PDB entry 5OQM | electron microscopy, 5.80 A resolution (low resolution: residue-level contacts below are approximate; hydrogen-bond / salt-bridge calls are withheld) | chains A and B of the 46 polymer chains in the assembly

# Chain A
Molecule: DNA-directed RNA polymerase II subunit RPB1
From: Saccharomyces cerevisiae (strain ATCC 204508 / S288c)
Notes: EC 2.7.7.6
UniProtKB: P04050 (RPB1_YEAST); residues 1-1733 here = UniProt positions 1-1733
Sequence (1733 residues; each row starts with the number of its first residue):
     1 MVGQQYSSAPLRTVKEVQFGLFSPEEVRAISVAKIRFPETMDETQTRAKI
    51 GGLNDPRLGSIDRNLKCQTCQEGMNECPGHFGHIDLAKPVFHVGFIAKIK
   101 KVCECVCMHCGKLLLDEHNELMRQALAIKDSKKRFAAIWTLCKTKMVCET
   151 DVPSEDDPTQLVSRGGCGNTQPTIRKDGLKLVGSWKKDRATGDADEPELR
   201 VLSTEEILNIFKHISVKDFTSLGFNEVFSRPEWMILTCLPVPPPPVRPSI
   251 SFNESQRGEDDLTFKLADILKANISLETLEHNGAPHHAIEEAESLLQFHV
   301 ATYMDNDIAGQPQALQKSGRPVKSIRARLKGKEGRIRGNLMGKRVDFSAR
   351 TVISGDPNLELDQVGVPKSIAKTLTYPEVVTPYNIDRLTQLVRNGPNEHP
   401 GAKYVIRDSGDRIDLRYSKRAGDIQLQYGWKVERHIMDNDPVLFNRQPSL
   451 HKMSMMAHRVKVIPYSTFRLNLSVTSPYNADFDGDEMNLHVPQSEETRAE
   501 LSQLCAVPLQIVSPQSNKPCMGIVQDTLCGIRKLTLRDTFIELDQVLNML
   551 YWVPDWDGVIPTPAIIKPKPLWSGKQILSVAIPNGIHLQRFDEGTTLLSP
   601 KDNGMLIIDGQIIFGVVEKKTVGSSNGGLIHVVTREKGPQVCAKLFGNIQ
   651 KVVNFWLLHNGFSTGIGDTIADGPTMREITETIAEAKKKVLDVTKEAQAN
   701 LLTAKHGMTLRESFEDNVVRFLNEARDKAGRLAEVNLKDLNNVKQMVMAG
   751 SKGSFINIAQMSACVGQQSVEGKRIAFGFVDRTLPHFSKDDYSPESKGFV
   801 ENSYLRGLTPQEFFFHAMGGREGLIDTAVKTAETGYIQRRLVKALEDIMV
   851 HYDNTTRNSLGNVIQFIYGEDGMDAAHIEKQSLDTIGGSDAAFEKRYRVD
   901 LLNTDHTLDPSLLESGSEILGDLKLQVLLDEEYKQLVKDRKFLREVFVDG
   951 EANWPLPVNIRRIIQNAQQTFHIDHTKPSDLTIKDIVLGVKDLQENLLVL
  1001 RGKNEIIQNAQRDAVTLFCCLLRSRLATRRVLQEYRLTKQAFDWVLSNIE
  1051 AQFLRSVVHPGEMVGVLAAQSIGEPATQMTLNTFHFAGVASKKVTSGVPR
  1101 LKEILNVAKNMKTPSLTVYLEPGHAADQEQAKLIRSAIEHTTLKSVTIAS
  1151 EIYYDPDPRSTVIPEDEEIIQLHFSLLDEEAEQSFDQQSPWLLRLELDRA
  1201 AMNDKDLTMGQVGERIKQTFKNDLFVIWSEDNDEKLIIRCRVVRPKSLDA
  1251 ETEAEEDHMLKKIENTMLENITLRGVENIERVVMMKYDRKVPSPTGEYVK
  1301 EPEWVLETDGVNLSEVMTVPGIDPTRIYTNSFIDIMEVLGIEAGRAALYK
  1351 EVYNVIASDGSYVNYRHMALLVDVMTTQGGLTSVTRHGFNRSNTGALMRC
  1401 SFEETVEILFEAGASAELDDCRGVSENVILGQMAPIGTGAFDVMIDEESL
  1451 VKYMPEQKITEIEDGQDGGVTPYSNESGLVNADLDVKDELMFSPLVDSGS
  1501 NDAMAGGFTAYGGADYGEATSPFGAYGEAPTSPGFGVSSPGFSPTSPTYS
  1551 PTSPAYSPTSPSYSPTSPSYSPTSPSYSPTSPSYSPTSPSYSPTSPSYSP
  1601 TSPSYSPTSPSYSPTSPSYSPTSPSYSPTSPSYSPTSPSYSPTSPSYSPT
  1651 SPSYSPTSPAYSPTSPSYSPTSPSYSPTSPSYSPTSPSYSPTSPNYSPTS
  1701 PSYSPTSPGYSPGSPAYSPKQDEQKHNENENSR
Not modelled in the structure: 1-2, 155-163, 188-196, 1080-1092, 1176-1186, 1244-1253, 1453-1733
Bound ions: Zn2+ site 1: C67, C70, C77, H80; Zn2+ site 2: C107, C110, C148, C167; Mg2+: D481, D485
Swiss-Prot annotation at these positions:
  - region: P248 to D260 (Lid loop), N306 to K323 (Rudder loop), P810 to E822 (Bridging helix)
  - binding site (Zn(2+)): C67, C70, C77, H80, C107, C110, C148, C167
  - binding site (Mg(2+)): D481, D483, D485
  - modified residue: T1471 (Phosphothreonine)
  - cross-link (Glycyl lysine isopeptide (Lys-Gly)): K695 (interchain with G-Cter in ubiquitin), K1246 (interchain with G-Cter in ubiquitin), K1350 (interchain with G-Cter in ubiquitin)
  - natural variant: S1653 to P1659 (deletion: In strain: A364A)
  - mutagenesis: K1246 (K1246R: Impairs ubiquitination during transcription stress)

# Chain B
Molecule: DNA-directed RNA polymerase II subunit RPB2
From: Saccharomyces cerevisiae (strain ATCC 204508 / S288c)
Notes: EC 2.7.7.6
UniProtKB: P08518 (RPB2_YEAST); residues 1-1224 here = UniProt positions 1-1224
Sequence (1224 residues; numbered 1 to 1224; the number before each row is that of its first residue):
     1 MSDLANSEKYYDEDPYGFEDESAPITAEDSWAVISAFFREKGLVSQQLDS
    51 FNQFVDYTLQDIICEDSTLILEQLAQHTTESDNISRKYEISFGKIYVTKP
   101 MVNESDGVTHALYPQEARLRNLTYSSGLFVDVKKRTYEAIDVPGRELKYE
   151 LIAEESEDDSESGKVFIGRLPIMLRSKNCYLSEATESDLYKLKECPFDMG
   201 GYFIINGSEKVLIAQERSAGNIVQVFKKAAPSPISHVAEIRSALEKGSRF
   251 ISTLQVKLYGREGSSARTIKATLPYIKQDIPIVIIFRALGIIPDGEILEH
   301 ICYDVNDWQMLEMLKPCVEDGFVIQDRETALDFIGRRGTALGIKKEKRIQ
   351 YAKDILQKEFLPHITQLEGFESRKAFFLGYMINRLLLCALDRKDQDDRDH
   401 FGKKRLDLAGPLLAQLFKTLFKKLTKDIFRYMQRTVEEAHDFNMKLAINA
   451 KTITSGLKYALATGNWGEQKKAMSSRAGVSQVLNRYTYSSTLSHLRRTNT
   501 PIGRDGKLAKPRQLHNTHWGLVCPAETPEGQACGLVKNLSLMSCISVGTD
   551 PMPIITFLSEWGMEPLEDYVPHQSPDATRVFVNGVWHGVHRNPARLMETL
   601 RTLRRKGDINPEVSMIRDIREKELKIFTDAGRVYRPLFIVEDDESLGHKE
   651 LKVRKGHIAKLMATEYQDIEGGFEDVEEYTWSSLLNEGLVEYIDAEEEES
   701 ILIAMQPEDLEPAEANEENDLDVDPAKRIRVSHHATTFTHCEIHPSMILG
   751 VAASIIPFPDHNQSPRNTYQSAMGKQAMGVFLTNYNVRMDTMANILYYPQ
   801 KPLGTTRAMEYLKFRELPAGQNAIVAIACYSGYNQEDSMIMNQSSIDRGL
   851 FRSLFFRSYMDQEKKYGMSITETFEKPQRTNTLRMKHGTYDKLDDDGLIA
   901 PGVRVSGEDVIIGKTTPISPDEEELGQRTAYHSKRDASTPLRSTENGIVD
   951 QVLVTTNQDGLKFVKVRVRTTKIPQIGDKFASRHGQKGTIGITYRREDMP
  1001 FTAEGIVPDLIINPHAIPSRMTVAHLIECLLSKVAALSGNEGDASPFTDI
  1051 TVEGISKLLREHGYQSRGFEVMYNGHTGKKLMAQIFFGPTYYQRLRHMVD
  1101 DKIHARARGPMQVLTRQPVEGRSRDGGLRFGEMERDCMIAHGAASFLKER
  1151 LMEASDAFRVHICGICGLMTVIAKLNHNQFECKGCDNKIDIYQIHIPYAA
  1201 KLLFQELMAMNITPRLYTDRSRDF
Not modelled in the structure: 1-19, 77-83, 139-146, 152-162, 468-473, 503-508, 669-674, 715-722, 1224
Bound ions: Zn2+: C1163, C1166, C1182, C1185

# How chain A and chain B interact
Contacting residue pairs - 371 pairs, chain A then chain B:
  Q4(A) - A1157(B)
  Q4(A) - F1158(B)
  Q4(A) - R1159(B)
  Q5(A) - R1159(B)
  Q5(A) - L1175(B)
  Q5(A) - N1176(B)
  Y6(A) - L1175(B)
  S7(A) - R1159(B)
  S7(A) - H1161(B)
  S7(A) - F1180(B)
  S7(A) - Q1193(B)
  S8(A) - N1178(B)
  A9(A) - I1191(B)
  A9(A) - Q1193(B)
  P10(A) - I1191(B)
  P10(A) - Y1192(B)
  P10(A) - Q1193(B)
  L11(A) - Q1193(B)
  L11(A) - H1195(B)
  R12(A) - Y1192(B)
  R12(A) - Q1193(B)
  R12(A) - I1194(B)
  R12(A) - T1218(B)
  T13(A) - T1218(B)
  V14(A) - I1194(B)
  V14(A) - L1216(B)
  K15(A) - Y1217(B)
  K15(A) - T1218(B)
  K15(A) - R1220(B)
  E16(A) - R1215(B)
  E16(A) - L1216(B)
  E16(A) - Y1217(B)
  E16(A) - D1219(B)
  E16(A) - R1220(B)
  E16(A) - S1221(B)
  E16(A) - R1222(B)
  V17(A) - R1215(B)
  V17(A) - L1216(B)
  Q18(A) - T1213(B)
  Q18(A) - P1214(B)
  Q18(A) - R1215(B)
  F19(A) - T1213(B)
  G20(A) - I1212(B)
  G20(A) - T1213(B)
  L21(A) - N1211(B)
  L21(A) - T1213(B)
  F22(A) - L1168(B)
  F22(A) - M1208(B)
  F22(A) - N1211(B)
  F22(A) - I1212(B)
  F22(A) - T1213(B)
  E26(A) - L1168(B)
  E26(A) - R1215(B)
  A29(A) - K1183(B)
  A29(A) - G1184(B)
  I30(A) - L1168(B)
  I30(A) - T1170(B)
  S31(A) - K1183(B)
  V32(A) - K1183(B)
  T46(A) - D921(B)
  T46(A) - E922(B)
  D62(A) - L925(B)
  N64(A) - L925(B)
  N64(A) - G926(B)
  T69(A) - I1172(B)
  C70(A) - A1173(B)
  E72(A) - N1176(B)
  M74(A) - R1116(B)
  N75(A) - R1116(B)
  N75(A) - F1158(B)
  E76(A) - F1158(B)
  E76(A) - R1159(B)
  P78(A) - K1201(B)
  P78(A) - Q1205(B)
  F81(A) - M1208(B)
  F228(A) - R1215(B)
  L236(A) - N1211(B)
  P240(A) - M1208(B)
  P240(A) - N1211(B)
  P242(A) - A1209(B)
  P245(A) - Y1198(B)
  P245(A) - L1202(B)
  V246(A) - L1114(B)
  V246(A) - Q1205(B)
  V246(A) - E1206(B)
  P248(A) - V1113(B)
  S251(A) - E923(B)
  N253(A) - Y866(B)
  E254(A) - I918(B)
  E254(A) - E922(B)
  E254(A) - E923(B)
  E254(A) - R928(B)
  S255(A) - Y866(B)
  S255(A) - I870(B)
  R257(A) - E922(B)
  M304(A) - M1210(B)
  I325(A) - E1206(B)
  R326(A) - M1210(B)
  R328(A) - E1206(B)
  L329(A) - L1203(B)
  L329(A) - E1206(B)
  E333(A) - R1129(B)
  R335(A) - L1114(B)
  R335(A) - T1115(B)
  R335(A) - L1202(B)
  R335(A) - E1206(B)
  R337(A) - R1129(B)
  R337(A) - E1132(B)
  G338(A) - Q1117(B)
  G338(A) - R1129(B)
  N339(A) - T1115(B)
  N339(A) - Q1117(B)
  N339(A) - A1199(B)
  L340(A) - A1200(B)
  L340(A) - L1203(B)
  M341(A) - G1131(B)
  M341(A) - E1132(B)
  M341(A) - R1135(B)
  G342(A) - F1130(B)
  G342(A) - G1131(B)
  K343(A) - Q1117(B)
  K343(A) - R1129(B)
  K343(A) - F1130(B)
  K343(A) - L1151(B)
  K343(A) - S1155(B)
  K343(A) - D1156(B)
  R344(A) - Q1112(B)
  R344(A) - P1118(B)
  R344(A) - V1119(B)
  R344(A) - E1120(B)
  R344(A) - G1127(B)
  R344(A) - L1128(B)
  R344(A) - R1129(B)
  V345(A) - G1127(B)
  V345(A) - L1128(B)
  V345(A) - F1130(B)
  V345(A) - R1150(B)
  D346(A) - R1106(B)
  D346(A) - M1111(B)
  D346(A) - P1118(B)
  D346(A) - R1150(B)
  D346(A) - A1154(B)
  F347(A) - R1106(B)
  F347(A) - R1108(B)
  F347(A) - R1150(B)
  S348(A) - A1105(B)
  S348(A) - R1106(B)
  S348(A) - L1128(B)
  A349(A) - H1104(B)
  A349(A) - A1105(B)
  A349(A) - L1128(B)
  R350(A) - K1102(B)
  R350(A) - I1103(B)
  R350(A) - H1104(B)
  R350(A) - L1128(B)
  T351(A) - V1099(B)
  T351(A) - I1103(B)
  V352(A) - K1102(B)
  D356(A) - Y833(B)
  P357(A) - G832(B)
  P357(A) - Y833(B)
  N358(A) - Y833(B)
  S369(A) - I1103(B)
  I370(A) - I1103(B)
  T373(A) - A1105(B)
  T373(A) - A1107(B)
  L374(A) - A1105(B)
  L374(A) - R1106(B)
  L374(A) - A1107(B)
  T375(A) - R1108(B)
  E433(A) - R1108(B)
  L443(A) - M1138(B)
  L443(A) - F1146(B)
  N445(A) - E1134(B)
  P448(A) - M1133(B)
  S449(A) - M1133(B)
  H451(A) - C1137(B)
  K452(A) - A1140(B)
  K452(A) - H1141(B)
  M455(A) - E1134(B)
  M455(A) - C1137(B)
  M455(A) - M1138(B)
  M455(A) - H1141(B)
  Y465(A) - I976(B)
  S466(A) - V1099(B)
  S466(A) - I1103(B)
  T467(A) - G977(B)
  R469(A) - Y833(B)
  R469(A) - I976(B)
  R469(A) - G991(B)
  L472(A) - Q835(B)
  L472(A) - E836(B)
  T475(A) - E836(B)
  A480(A) - E836(B)
  D481(A) - E836(B)
  F482(A) - Q835(B)
  F482(A) - E836(B)
  F482(A) - D837(B)
  F482(A) - S838(B)
  D483(A) - K987(B)
  G484(A) - K979(B)
  G484(A) - T989(B)
  E486(A) - K1102(B)
  N488(A) - L1128(B)
  H490(A) - R1150(B)
  V491(A) - R1150(B)
  P492(A) - F1146(B)
  P492(A) - R1150(B)
  Q493(A) - E1149(B)
  S494(A) - E1149(B)
  T497(A) - S1145(B)
  T497(A) - F1146(B)
  T497(A) - E1149(B)
  E500(A) - S1145(B)
  L501(A) - F1146(B)
  C505(A) - H1141(B)
  V524(A) - Q835(B)
  Q525(A) - Q835(B)
  Q525(A) - E836(B)
  Q525(A) - N1013(B)
  Q525(A) - H1015(B)
  D526(A) - C829(B)
  D526(A) - Q835(B)
  D526(A) - N1013(B)
  D526(A) - H1015(B)
  T527(A) - Q835(B)
  C529(A) - H1015(B)
  N654(A) - Q835(B)
  L658(A) - Y830(B)
  L658(A) - N1074(B)
  L658(A) - L1081(B)
  H659(A) - N1074(B)
  H659(A) - T1077(B)
  H659(A) - L1081(B)
  N660(A) - L1081(B)
  N660(A) - M1082(B)
  N660(A) - A1083(B)
  G661(A) - A1083(B)
  F662(A) - A828(B)
  F662(A) - C829(B)
  F662(A) - I1085(B)
  S663(A) - I827(B)
  S663(A) - F1069(B)
  S663(A) - Q1084(B)
  S663(A) - I1085(B)
  S663(A) - F1086(B)
  T664(A) - P1014(B)
  T664(A) - F1069(B)
  T664(A) - F1086(B)
  G665(A) - L1026(B)
  G665(A) - F1069(B)
  G665(A) - F1086(B)
  I666(A) - L1026(B)
  I666(A) - L1030(B)
  I666(A) - R1067(B)
  I670(A) - R1067(B)
  N742(A) - F1069(B)
  M746(A) - P1018(B)
  S751(A) - H1015(B)
  K752(A) - H1015(B)
  G753(A) - P1018(B)
  N757(A) - P1018(B)
  N757(A) - M1021(B)
  Q760(A) - Q763(B)
  Q760(A) - M1021(B)
  M761(A) - V1023(B)
  E771(A) - Q513(B)
  A776(A) - N516(B)
  G778(A) - H515(B)
  G778(A) - N516(B)
  G778(A) - T517(B)
  G778(A) - E699(B)
  F779(A) - N516(B)
  F779(A) - E698(B)
  F779(A) - E699(B)
  V780(A) - E699(B)
  D781(A) - R620(B)
  R782(A) - E698(B)
  R782(A) - E699(B)
  R782(A) - I701(B)
  R782(A) - L702(B)
  T783(A) - N516(B)
  P785(A) - E698(B)
  P785(A) - I701(B)
  P785(A) - L702(B)
  P785(A) - I703(B)
  H786(A) - W519(B)
  H786(A) - L702(B)
  H786(A) - I703(B)
  H786(A) - M705(B)
  F787(A) - L702(B)
  K789(A) - R620(B)
  E801(A) - I729(B)
  N802(A) - R728(B)
  N802(A) - I729(B)
  Y804(A) - H761(B)
  Y804(A) - Q763(B)
  L805(A) - H761(B)
  L805(A) - V1052(B)
  R806(A) - A726(B)
  R806(A) - K727(B)
  R806(A) - R728(B)
  R806(A) - I729(B)
  R806(A) - H761(B)
  G807(A) - R728(B)
  G807(A) - H761(B)
  L808(A) - R728(B)
  L808(A) - D760(B)
  L808(A) - F1047(B)
  T809(A) - R728(B)
  T809(A) - I729(B)
  P810(A) - W519(B)
  P810(A) - M705(B)
  P810(A) - P745(B)
  P810(A) - F1047(B)
  Q811(A) - V731(B)
  F813(A) - L749(B)
  F813(A) - P759(B)
  F813(A) - N767(B)
  F814(A) - L514(B)
  F814(A) - H515(B)
  F814(A) - N516(B)
  F814(A) - W519(B)
  H816(A) - Q763(B)
  H816(A) - S764(B)
  A817(A) - P524(B)
  A817(A) - S764(B)
  M818(A) - L514(B)
  M818(A) - N516(B)
  R821(A) - R512(B)
  R821(A) - L514(B)
  R821(A) - C523(B)
  R821(A) - P524(B)
  R821(A) - T527(B)
  L824(A) - Y769(B)
  I825(A) - R512(B)
  I825(A) - Q513(B)
  V842(A) - D1136(B)
  E846(A) - R1135(B)
  M1063(A) - I1139(B)
  V1066(A) - D1136(B)
  V1066(A) - A1140(B)
  Q1070(A) - A1140(B)
  N1265(A) - G263(B)
  N1265(A) - S265(B)
  E1269(A) - G263(B)
  E1269(A) - S264(B)
  L1409(A) - L1207(B)
  F1410(A) - M1210(B)
  D1420(A) - R1220(B)
  D1420(A) - R1222(B)
  R1422(A) - R1222(B)
  V1424(A) - I1139(B)
  V1428(A) - R1135(B)
  V1428(A) - L1151(B)
  I1429(A) - P1197(B)
  I1429(A) - A1200(B)
  L1430(A) - H1195(B)
  L1430(A) - I1196(B)
  L1430(A) - P1197(B)
  G1431(A) - K1148(B)
  G1431(A) - M1152(B)
  Q1432(A) - K1148(B)
  M1433(A) - A1144(B)
  M1433(A) - S1145(B)
  M1433(A) - K1148(B)
  I1436(A) - G1142(B)
  I1436(A) - A1144(B)
  G1437(A) - G1142(B)
  T1438(A) - G1142(B)
  T1438(A) - A1144(B)
Also at the interface, not in a pair above, chain A (213 interface residues in all): V27, Q71, C77, G79, H92, F95, V227, C238, Q256, Y303, I336, G355, P367, Q447, L450, L489, L504, Q545, L657, I775, F777, L784, S788, D790, F815, G820, Q838, R839, L1418, A1434
Also at the interface, not in a pair above, chain B (197 interface residues in all): K510, H518, A525, C533, A704, H734, A735, F738, N762, P765, T768, S831, R935, Q975, G988, I992, T993, S1019, E1053, S1056, S1066, K1079, G1109, L1147, V1160, K1174, F1204, D1223

# Overview
213 residues of chain A face 197 of chain B across their interface. C67(A), C70(A), C77(A) and H80(A)
coordinate Zn2+ site 1. Curated annotation (UniProt) lists 8 Zn2+-binding residues, 3 Mg2+-binding residues
and one mutagenesis site on chain A.
Here chain A is DNA-directed RNA polymerase II subunit RPB1 and chain B is DNA-directed RNA polymerase II
subunit RPB2, both from Saccharomyces cerevisiae (strain ATCC 204508 / S288c). Entry 5OQM (Structure of yeast
transcription pre-initiation complex with tfiih and core mediator) was determined by electron microscopy,
deposited together with 5OQJ.
